Entry 1G65 (X-ray diffraction, 2.25 A resolution); this record covers chains L and V of the 30 polymer chains in the assembly.

== Chain L ==
Name: Proteasome component C5
Organism: Saccharomyces cerevisiae
Notes: EC 3.4.25.1
UniProtKB: P23724 (PSB1_YEAST); the construct lacks a stretch of the UniProt sequence and is renumbered around it, so the offset changes along the chain: -9 to -1 = UniProt 20-28; 1-70 = UniProt 29-98; 71-106 = UniProt 100-135; 107-144 = UniProt 138-175; 2 more segments
Sequence (222 residues; row label = number of the first residue in the row; note: 2 numbers in that range are skipped by the numbering (no residue carries them; nothing is unmodelled there); a row labelled like 106A-106B holds insertion residues (106A, then the next letters in order); numbers below 1 keep their minus sign (Gln-9 is residue -9)):
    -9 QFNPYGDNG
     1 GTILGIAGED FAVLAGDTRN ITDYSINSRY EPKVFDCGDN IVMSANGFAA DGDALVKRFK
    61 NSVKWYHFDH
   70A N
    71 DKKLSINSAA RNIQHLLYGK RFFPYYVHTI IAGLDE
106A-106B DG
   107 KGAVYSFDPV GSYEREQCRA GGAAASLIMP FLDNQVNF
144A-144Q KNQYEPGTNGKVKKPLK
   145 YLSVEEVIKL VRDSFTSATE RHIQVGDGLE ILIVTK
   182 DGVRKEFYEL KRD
Bound ions: Mg2+ site 1: Ser75, Ser78 (shared with 1 residue of chain D); Mg2+ site 2: Thr163, His166, Val169

== Chain V ==
Name: Proteasome component PUP1
Organism: Saccharomyces cerevisiae S288c
Notes: EC 3.4.25.1
UniProtKB: P25043 (PSB7_YEAST); the construct lacks a stretch of the UniProt sequence and is renumbered around it, so the offset changes along the chain: 1-91 = UniProt 30-120; 93-105 = UniProt 121-133; 106-187 = UniProt 135-216; 189-223 = UniProt 217-251
Sequence (222 residues; each row starts with the number of its first residue; note: 2 numbers in that range are skipped by the numbering (no residue carries them; nothing is unmodelled there)):
     1 TTIVGVKFNN GVVIAADTRS TQGPIVADKN CAKLHRISPK IWCAGAGTAA DTEAVTQLIG
    61 SNIELHSLYT SREPRVVSAL QMLKQHLFKY Q
    93 GHIGAYLIVA GVD
  105A P
   106 TGSHLFSIHA HGSTDVGYYL SLGSGSLAAM AVLESHWKQD LTKEEAIKLA SDAIQAGIWN
   166 DLGSGSNVDV CVMEIGKDAE YL
   189 RNYLTPNVRE EKQKSYKFPR GTTAVLKESI VNICD
UniProt features mapped onto this chain:
  - active site: Thr1 (Nucleophile)

== How chain L and chain V interact ==
Residue-residue contacts - 54 pairs, chain L then chain V:
  Ile21(L) - Leu167(V)  hydrophobic
  Asp23(L) - Leu167(V)
  Tyr24(L) - Asn165(V)
  Tyr24(L) - Asp166(V)
  Tyr24(L) - Leu167(V)  hydrogen bond (backbone-backbone)
  Tyr24(L) - Gly168(V)
  Ile26(L) - Trp164(V)
  Ile26(L) - Leu167(V)  hydrophobic
  Arg29(L) - Trp164(V)  hydrogen bond (side chain-backbone)
  Arg29(L) - Asn165(V)
  Phe137(L) - Tyr204(V)  hydrophobic
  Asn140(L) - Phe206(V)
  Gln141(L) - Lys202(V)
  Gln141(L) - Tyr204(V)
  Gln141(L) - Phe206(V)
  Asn144B(L) - Thr210(V)
  Gln144C(L) - Phe206(V)
  Gln144C(L) - Thr210(V)
  Tyr144D(L) - Thr210(V)  hydrogen bond (backbone-backbone)
  Pro144F(L) - Arg208(V)
  Glu150(L) - Lys202(V)
  Lys153(L) - Gln201(V)
  Leu154(L) - Tyr204(V)
  Arg156(L) - Glu198(V)  salt bridge
  Arg156(L) - Gln201(V)  hydrogen bond
  Asp157(L) - Lys200(V)
  Asp157(L) - Gln201(V)  hydrogen bond (side chain-backbone)
  Asp157(L) - Lys202(V)  hydrogen bond (side chain-backbone)
  Asp157(L) - Tyr204(V)  hydrogen bond
  Thr160(L) - Arg197(V)  hydrogen bond
  Ser161(L) - Arg197(V)  hydrogen bond
  Glu164(L) - Val26(V)
  Glu164(L) - Lys29(V)  salt bridge
  Glu164(L) - Arg197(V)
  Arg165(L) - Pro24(V)
  Arg165(L) - Ile25(V)
  Arg165(L) - Val26(V)  hydrogen bond (backbone-backbone)
  Arg165(L) - Ala27(V)  hydrogen bond (side chain-backbone)
  Arg165(L) - Lys29(V)
  His166(L) - Pro24(V)
  His166(L) - Ile25(V)
  Ile167(L) - Arg19(V)
  Ile167(L) - Pro24(V)  hydrogen bond (backbone-backbone)
  Ile167(L) - Leu167(V)
  Lys192(L) - Asn195(V)  hydrogen bond (side chain-backbone)
  Arg193(L) - Trp164(V)
  Asp194(L) - Arg19(V)  salt bridge
  Asp194(L) - Ile163(V)
  Asp194(L) - Trp164(V)
  Asp194(L) - Asp166(V)
  Asp194(L) - Ser169(V)
  Asp194(L) - Gly170(V)
  Asp194(L) - Ser171(V)  hydrogen bond (side chain-backbone)
  Asp194(L) - Asn195(V)  hydrogen bond
Interface residues without a listed pair, chain L (30 interface residues in all): Ser25, Leu133, Gly144J, Glu190
Interface residues without a listed pair, chain V (29 interface residues in all): Thr21, Asp28, Gly209, Ala212

== Summary ==
30 residues of chain L face 29 of chain V across their interface, with 15 hydrogen bonds and 3 salt bridges.
Among the polar pairs are Arg156(L)-Glu198(V), Glu164(L)-Lys29(V) and Asp194(L)-Arg19(V). Ser75(L) and
Ser78(L) coordinate Mg2+ site 1. From UniProt: active-site residue Thr1(V) on chain V.
Chain L is Proteasome component C5 (Saccharomyces cerevisiae) and chain V is Proteasome component PUP1
(Saccharomyces cerevisiae S288c); the structure, Crystal structure of epoxomicin:20s proteasome reveals a
molecular basis for selectivity of alpha,beta-epoxyketone proteasome inhibitors, was determined by X-ray
diffraction.
